3ICM - chain A; structure by X-ray diffraction, 2.20 A resolution.

Chain A:
Molecule: Farnesyl pyrophosphate synthase
Organism: Trypanosoma cruzi
Notes: EC 2.5.1.10
UniProt: Q95WL3 (Q95WL3_TRYCR); residue numbers follow UniProt; this construct covers 1-362
Chain sequence (362 residues; each row starts with the number of its first residue):
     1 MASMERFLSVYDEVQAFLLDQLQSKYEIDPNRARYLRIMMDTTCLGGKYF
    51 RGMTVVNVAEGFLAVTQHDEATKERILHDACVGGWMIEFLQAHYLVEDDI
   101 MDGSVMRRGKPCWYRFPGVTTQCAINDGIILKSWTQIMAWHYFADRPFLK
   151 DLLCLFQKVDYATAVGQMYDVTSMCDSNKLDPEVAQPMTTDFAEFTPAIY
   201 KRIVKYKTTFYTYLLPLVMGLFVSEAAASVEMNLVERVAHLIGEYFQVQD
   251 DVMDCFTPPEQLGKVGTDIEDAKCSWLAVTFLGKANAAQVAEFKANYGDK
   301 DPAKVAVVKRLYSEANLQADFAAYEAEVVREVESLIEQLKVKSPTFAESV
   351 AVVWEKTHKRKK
Bound ions: Mg2+ site 1: D98, D102 (together with P2H); Mg2+ site 2: D250 (together with P2H)
Ligand contacts:
  - 3-methylbut-3-enyl trihydrogen diphosphate (IPE): G47, K48, R51, Q91, L95, R107, R108, T208, Y211, T212, F246, Q247, D250, K264, R360
  - P2H (1-(2-hydroxy-2,2-diphosphonoethyl)-3-phenylpyridinium): Y94, L95, D98, M101, D102, R107, N126, T163, Q167, D170, K207, T208, Y211, Q247, D250, K264, D268
What the authors report for this chain:
  - binding site for P2H: Y94, L95, T163, Q167, K207, T208, Q247
  - conformationally variable residues (side-chain flip): Y94, Q167

Summary:
Bound to chain A: compound P2H and 3-methylbut-3-enyl trihydrogen diphosphate. D98 and D102 coordinate Mg2+
site 1. The paper reports a binding site for P2H at Y94, L95 and T163 among others; conformational variability
at Y94 and Q167.
Chain A is Farnesyl pyrophosphate synthase (Trypanosoma cruzi); the structure, Trypanosoma cruzi farnesyl
diphosphate synthase homodimer in complex with isopentenyl pyrophosphate, Mg2+ and
1-(2-Hydroxy-2,2-bis-phosphono-ethyl)-3-phenyl-pyridinium, was determined by X-ray diffraction (same
publication as 3IBA, 3ICK, 3ICN, 3ICZ and 3ID0).
